Entry 5U2J (X-ray diffraction, 1.60 A resolution); this record covers chains D and B.

== Chain D ==
Protein: Histone H3K14bu
Sequence (16 residues; row label = number of the first residue in the row):
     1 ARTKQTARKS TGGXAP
Modified residues: BTK (N~6~-butanoyl-L-lysine) at position 14

== Chain B ==
Protein: Histone acetyltransferase KAT6B
Source organism: Homo sapiens
Notes: EC 2.3.1.48
UniProt: Q8WYB5 (KAT6B_HUMAN); residues 204-313 here correspond to UniProt positions 211-320 (UniProt number = residue number + 7)
Sequence (111 residues; numbered 203 to 313; the number before each row is that of its first residue):
   203 MDPIPICSFC LGTKESNREK KPEELLSCAD CGSSGHPSCL KFCPELTTNV KALRWQCIEC
   263 KTCSACRVQG RNADNMLFCD SCDRGFHMEC CDPPLSRMPK GMWICQVCRP K
Disordered / not traced: 203
Construct notes: initiating methionine (203)
Ion coordination: Zn2+ site 1: C209, C212, H238, C241; Zn2+ site 2: C230, C233, C259, C262; Zn2+ site 3: C265, C268, C292; Zn2+ site 4: C281, C284, C307, C310
Swiss-Prot annotation at these positions:
  - zinc finger: I206 to C265 (PHD-type 1), C262 to K313 (PHD-type 2)

== Chain D / chain B interface ==
Contacting residue pairs (37):
  A1(D) - M300(B)  hydrophobic
  A1(D) - P301(B)  hydrogen bond (backbone-backbone)
  A1(D) - K302(B)
  A1(D) - G303(B)  hydrogen bond (backbone-backbone)
  R2(D) - L248(B)
  R2(D) - L279(B)
  R2(D) - F280(B)  hydrogen bond (backbone-backbone)
  R2(D) - C281(B)  hydrogen bond (side chain-backbone)
  R2(D) - D282(B)  salt bridge
  R2(D) - D285(B)  salt bridge
  T3(D) - M278(B)
  T3(D) - F280(B)
  T3(D) - M300(B)
  K4(D) - I260(B)  hydrogen bond (side chain-backbone)
  K4(D) - Q271(B)
  K4(D) - A275(B)
  K4(D) - M278(B)
  K4(D) - F280(B)
  R8(D) - I260(B)
  R8(D) - E261(B)  salt bridge
  S10(D) - K243(B)
  T11(D) - F211(B)
  T11(D) - C241(B)
  T11(D) - L242(B)
  G12(D) - F211(B)
  G13(D) - F211(B)
  BTK_14(D) - S210(B)
  BTK_14(D) - F211(B)
  BTK_14(D) - S235(B)
  BTK_14(D) - S236(B)
  BTK_14(D) - G237(B)
  BTK_14(D) - W257(B)
  BTK_14(D) - C259(B)
  BTK_14(D) - I260(B)
  A15(D) - S210(B)  hydrogen bond (backbone-backbone)
  A15(D) - F211(B)
  A15(D) - L213(B)  hydrophobic
Also at the interface, not in a pair above, chain D (12 interface residues in all): A7
Also at the interface, not in a pair above, chain B (29 interface residues in all): R220, F244, W305

== In short ==
The interface between chain D and chain B involves 12 residues on one side and 29 on the other; the contacts
include 6 hydrogen bonds and 3 salt bridges. Among the polar pairs are R2(D)-D282(B), R2(D)-D285(B) and
R8(D)-E261(B).
Here chain D is Histone H3K14bu and chain B is Histone acetyltransferase KAT6B (Homo sapiens). Entry 5U2J
(MORF double PHD finger (DPF) in complex with histone H3K14bu) was determined by X-ray diffraction.
